Entry 8R6L (X-ray diffraction, 1.96 A resolution); this record covers chain A.

Chain A:
Name: Candida glabrata strain CBS138 chromosome C complete sequence
Source organism: Nakaseomyces glabratus
UniProtKB: Q6FWV7 (Q6FWV7_CANGA); residues 304-418 here correspond to UniProt positions 284-398 (UniProt number = residue number - 20)
Sequence (118 residues; row label = number of the first residue in the row):
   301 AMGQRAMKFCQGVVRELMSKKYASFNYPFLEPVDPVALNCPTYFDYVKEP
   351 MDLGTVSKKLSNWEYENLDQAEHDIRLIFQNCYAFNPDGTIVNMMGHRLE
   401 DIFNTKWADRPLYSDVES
Disordered / not traced: 417-418
Differences from the reference sequence: expression tag (301-303)
Reported in the primary citation:
  - mutagenesis - Y343F: abolished binding to acetylated peptides
  - contacts within the chain: Tyr327-Met395
  - specificity-determining residues: Tyr327 (proposed by the authors, not directly observed)

Summary:
The paper reports that Y343F abolishes binding to acetylated peptides; the specificity determinant Tyr327.
Chain A is Candida glabrata strain CBS138 chromosome C complete sequence (Nakaseomyces glabratus); the
structure, Crystal structure of Candida glabrata Bdf1 bromodomain 2 in the unbound state, was determined by
X-ray diffraction together with 8R6I, 8R6J, 8R6K, 8R6M and 8R6N from the same study.
